Entry 1VB0 (X-ray diffraction, 0.92 A resolution); this record covers chain A.

# Chain A
Protein: Cobrotoxin b
Organism: Naja atra
UniProt: P80958 (NSXB_NAJAT); residues 1-61 here correspond to UniProt positions 22-82 (UniProt number = residue number + 21)
Amino-acid sequence (61 residues; row label = number of the first residue in the row):
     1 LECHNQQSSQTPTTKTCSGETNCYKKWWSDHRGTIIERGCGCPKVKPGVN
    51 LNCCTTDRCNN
Disulfides: Cys3-Cys23, Cys17-Cys40, Cys42-Cys53, Cys54-Cys59

# Summary
Chain A is Cobrotoxin b (Naja atra); the structure, Atomic resolution structure of atratoxin-b, one
short-chain neurotoxin from Naja atra, was determined by X-ray diffraction, deposited together with 1V6P.
